PDB entry 7QOJ | electron microscopy, 3.21 A resolution | chains A and M of the 14 polymer chains in the assembly

== Chain A ==
Molecule: Portal protein gp20
Organism: Bacteroides phage crAss001
Reference sequence: A0A385DT68 (A0A385DT68_9CAUD); residue numbers follow UniProt; this construct covers 1-806
Sequence (806 residues; numbered 1 to 806; the number before each row is that of its first residue):
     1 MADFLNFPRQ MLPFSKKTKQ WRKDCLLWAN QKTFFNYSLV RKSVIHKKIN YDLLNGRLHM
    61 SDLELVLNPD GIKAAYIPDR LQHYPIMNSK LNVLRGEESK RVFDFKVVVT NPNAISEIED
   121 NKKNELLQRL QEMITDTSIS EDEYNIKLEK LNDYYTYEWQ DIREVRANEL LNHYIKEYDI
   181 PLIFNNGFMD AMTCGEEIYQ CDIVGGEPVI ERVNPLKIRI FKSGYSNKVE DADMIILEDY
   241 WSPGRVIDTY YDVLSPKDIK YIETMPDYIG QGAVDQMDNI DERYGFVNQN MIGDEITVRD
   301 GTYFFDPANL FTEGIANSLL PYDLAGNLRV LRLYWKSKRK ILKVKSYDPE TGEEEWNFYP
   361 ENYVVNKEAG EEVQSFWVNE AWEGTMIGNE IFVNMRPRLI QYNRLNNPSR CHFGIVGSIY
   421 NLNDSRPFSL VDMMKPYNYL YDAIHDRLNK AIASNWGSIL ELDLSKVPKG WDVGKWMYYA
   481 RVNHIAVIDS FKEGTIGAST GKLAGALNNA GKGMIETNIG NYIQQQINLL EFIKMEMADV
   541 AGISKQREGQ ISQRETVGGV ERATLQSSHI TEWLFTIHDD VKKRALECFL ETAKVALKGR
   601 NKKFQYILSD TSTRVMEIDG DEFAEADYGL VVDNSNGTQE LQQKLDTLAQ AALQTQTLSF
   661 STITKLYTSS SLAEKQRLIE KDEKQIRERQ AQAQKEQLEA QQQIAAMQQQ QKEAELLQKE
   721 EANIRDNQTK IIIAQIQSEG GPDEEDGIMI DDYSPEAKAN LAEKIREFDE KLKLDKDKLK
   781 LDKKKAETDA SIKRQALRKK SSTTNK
Unresolved in the structure: 1-5, 33-35, 68-71, 269-324, 550-563, 740-806
Bound ions: Mg2+: Ala-114, Glu-119, Gln-160

== Chain M ==
Molecule: Cargo protein 1 gp45
Organism: Bacteroides phage crAss001
Reference sequence: A0A385DV85 (A0A385DV85_9CAUD); residues 1-842 here = UniProt positions 1-842
Sequence (842 residues; row label = number of the first residue in the row):
     1 MAKKKIKRRG KMPPNIFDTG GQSWGQQSSG QFSNAFKGEN LGNSIGSIGG AVGGIAQAGI
    61 SNAQIADTSG IEAQNKAQKN MVVGASSNDD LMSEWGSWNK VKDDYSWKDV RGGSTGQRVT
   121 NTIGAAGQGA AAGASVGGPI GAIVGGVVGL GSAIGGWLGG NRKAKRKAKK LNKEAKEANE
   181 RALTSFETRA DNIDTQNDFN MLANFSAYGG PLEFGSGAIG YEFDNRYLNN QEMSAVAKQR
   241 LTSLPNSFQA LPEMNTYNAF AEGGGLSREK NYGSKKKPYP SVPSGDFAGP HRSYPIPTKA
   301 DARDALRLAG LHGNESVRRK VLAKYPSLKA FGGSLFDSVV GNNFNQSFTQ GIQGMFQQEP
   361 EQTVQAANIA KDGGDIKIKE KNKGKFTAYC GGKVTEACIR KGKNSSNPTT RKRATFAQNA
   421 RNWNAFGGWL NTQGGDFTNG VTFINEGGSH EENPYQGIQI GVDPEGAPNL VEQGEVVYDD
   481 YVFSDRMEIP DDIRKEYKLR GKTFAKAAKS AQRESEERPN DPLSTKGLQA AMERIATAQE
   541 EARQRKEAHR EGNEYPSMFA YGGDTNPYGL ALEDPMSVEE LEALMVQSGE TGEIAPEGNN
   601 GNRQTWTRYA PIIGSGLASL SDLFSKPDYD SADLISGVDL GAEAVGYAPI GNYLSYRPLD
   661 RDFYINKMNQ QAAATRRGLM NTSGGNRLNA QAGILAADYN YGQNMGNLAR QAEEYNQQLR
   721 ERVEAFNRGT NMFNTETGLK ASMFNAESRN AAKRARLGQA TTVAQLRQGI KDQDAARRSA
   781 NITNFLQGLG DMGWENEQAN WLDTLAKSGV LKMNTKGEYT GGTKKAKGGK VRTKKKKGLT
   841 YG
Unresolved in the structure: 1-424, 464-465, 553-842

== Interface between chain A and chain M ==
Residue-residue contacts (58):
  Phe-14(A) with Glu-514(M)
  Arg-22(A) with Glu-517(M), salt bridge
  Asp-202(A) with Gln-433(M)
  Ile-203(A) with Gln-433(M)
  Gly-205(A) with Gln-433(M); Gly-434(M)
  Gly-206(A) with Gln-433(M), hydrogen bond (backbone-backbone); Gly-434(M), hydrogen bond (backbone-backbone)
  Tyr-251(A) with Gly-434(M)
  Asp-252(A) with Asn-431(M); Thr-432(M); Gln-433(M); Gly-434(M), hydrogen bond (side chain-backbone)
  Val-253(A) with Asn-431(M); Thr-432(M)
  Arg-339(A) with Glu-514(M), salt bridge; Arg-518(M); Asp-521(M), salt bridge; Leu-523(M); Ser-524(M)
  Ile-341(A) with Leu-523(M), hydrophobic
  Asn-357(A) with Lys-526(M), hydrogen bond
  Phe-358(A) with Leu-523(M); Lys-526(M)
  Tyr-359(A) with Lys-526(M)
  Pro-360(A) with Glu-514(M); Leu-523(M); Gly-527(M)
  Asn-362(A) with Glu-514(M)
  Tyr-363(A) with Ala-530(M), hydrophobic
  Val-364(A) with Lys-498(M); Arg-534(M)
  Glu-380(A) with Arg-518(M), salt bridge; Asp-521(M)
  Trp-382(A) with Arg-518(M)
  Glu-383(A) with Gln-433(M), hydrogen bond
  Asn-394(A) with Thr-432(M)
  Arg-396(A) with Thr-432(M), hydrogen bond; Gln-433(M)
  Pro-397(A) with Glu-517(M); Arg-518(M)
  Leu-399(A) with Thr-432(M); Gln-433(M); Phe-437(M), hydrophobic; Asn-520(M), hydrogen bond (backbone-side chain)
  Asn-403(A) with Pro-522(M)
  Val-595(A) with Phe-437(M); Asn-520(M)
  Lys-598(A) with Phe-437(M); Asn-520(M)
  Gly-599(A) with Gly-435(M); Asp-436(M), hydrogen bond (backbone-backbone); Phe-437(M)
  Arg-600(A) with Trp-429(M); Asp-436(M)
  Glu-622(A) with Asn-520(M); Pro-522(M)
  Phe-623(A) with Pro-522(M), hydrophobic
Interface residues without a listed pair, chain A (36 interface residues in all): Val-204, Thr-249, Arg-398, Pro-408
Interface residues without a listed pair, chain M (23 interface residues in all): Leu-430, Ala-511

== Overview ==
36 residues of chain A and 23 residues of chain M are in contact, with 8 hydrogen bonds and 4 salt bridges.
Polar contacts include Arg-22(A)/Glu-517(M), Arg-339(A)/Glu-514(M) and Arg-339(A)/Asp-521(M). The Mg2+ site is
built by Ala-114(A), Glu-119(A) and Gln-160(A).
Here chain A is Portal protein gp20 and chain M is Cargo protein 1 gp45, both from Bacteroides phage crAss001.
Entry 7QOJ (Tail barrel assembly of the phicrAss001 virion with C12 symmetry imposed) was determined by
electron microscopy (same publication as 7QOG, 7QOH, 7QOI, 7QOK and 7QOL).
